Entry 2IXL (X-ray diffraction, 1.60 A resolution); this record covers chains A and B.

[Chain A (and B)]
Protein: Dtdp-4-dehydrorhamnose 3,5-epimerase
Organism: Streptococcus suis
Notes: EC 5.1.3.13; chain B of this document is another copy of the same molecule, construct and numbering; everything in this record applies to it too
UniProtKB: Q8GIQ0 (Q8GIQ0_STRSU); numbering as in UniProt (aligned over 1-197)
Sequence (197 residues; numbered 1 to 197; the number before each row is that of its first residue):
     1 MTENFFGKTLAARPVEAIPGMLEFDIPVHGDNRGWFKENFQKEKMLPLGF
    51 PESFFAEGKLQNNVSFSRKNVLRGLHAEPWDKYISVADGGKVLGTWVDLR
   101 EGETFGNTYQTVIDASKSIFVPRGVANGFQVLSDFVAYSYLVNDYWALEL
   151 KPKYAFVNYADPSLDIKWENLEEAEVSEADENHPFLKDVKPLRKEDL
Not modelled in the structure: 1 (chain B: 1-2)
Ion coordination: Ni2+ site 1: E52 (shared with 1 residue of chain C)
Ligand contacts:
  - 2'-deoxy-thymidine-beta-L-rhamnose (TRH), molecule 1: H29, R33, F36, E38
  - 2'-deoxy-thymidine-beta-L-rhamnose (TRH), molecule 2: Q61, N63, R73, G74, H76, E78, K82, N127, G128, F129, Y140, W146, K151, D180

[Chain A / chain B interface]
Pairs across the interface (71):
  N32(A) with R68(B), hydrogen bond (backbone-side chain); E175(B), hydrogen bond; V176(B)
  R33(A) with F66(B); S67(B); R68(B), hydrogen bond (backbone-backbone); V71(B); R73(B); S177(B)
  G34(A) with F66(B)
  W35(A) with V64(B); S65(B); F66(B), hydrogen bond (backbone-backbone); R73(B)
  F36(A) with N63(B); V64(B); Y140(B)
  K37(A) with N63(B); V64(B), hydrogen bond (backbone-backbone)
  E38(A) with Q61(B), hydrogen bond; N62(B); N63(B)
  N39(A) with N62(B), hydrogen bond (backbone-backbone)
  F40(A) with L60(B); Q61(B); N62(B), hydrogen bond (backbone-backbone)
  Q41(A) with Q61(B); Y145(B)
  K42(A) with G58(B), hydrogen bond (side chain-backbone); L60(B), hydrogen bond (backbone-backbone); Y145(B)
  E43(A) with Y145(B)
  G58(A) with K42(B), hydrogen bond (backbone-side chain)
  L60(A) with F40(B); K42(B), hydrogen bond (backbone-backbone)
  Q61(A) with E38(B); F40(B); Q41(B)
  N62(A) with E38(B); N39(B), hydrogen bond (backbone-backbone); F40(B), hydrogen bond (backbone-backbone)
  N63(A) with F36(B); K37(B); E38(B)
  V64(A) with F36(B); K37(B), hydrogen bond (backbone-backbone); A87(B)
  S65(A) with W35(B)
  F66(A) with R33(B); G34(B); W35(B), hydrogen bond (backbone-backbone); D88(B)
  S67(A) with R33(B)
  R68(A) with N32(B), hydrogen bond (side chain-backbone); R33(B), hydrogen bond (backbone-backbone); G34(B)
  V71(A) with R33(B)
  R73(A) with R33(B); W35(B)
  A87(A) with V64(B); A87(B), hydrophobic; A137(B)
  D88(A) with F66(B)
  A137(A) with A87(B)
  Y140(A) with F36(B)
  Y145(A) with Q41(B); K42(B); E43(B)
  E175(A) with N32(B), hydrogen bond
  V176(A) with N32(B)
  S177(A) with R33(B)
Other interface residues (no listed pair), chain A (36 interface residues in all): G89, L141, W146, D180
Other interface residues (no listed pair), chain B (37 interface residues in all): F55, G89, L141, W146, D180

[In short]
36 residues of chain A and 37 residues of chain B are in contact; the contacts include 19 hydrogen bonds.
Polar contacts include N32(A)-R68(B), N32(A)-E175(B) and E38(A)-Q61(B). Chain A binds
2'-deoxy-thymidine-beta-L-rhamnose.
Chain A and chain B are both Dtdp-4-dehydrorhamnose 3,5-epimerase (Streptococcus suis); the structure, RmlC S.
suis with dTDP-rhamnose, was determined by X-ray diffraction (same publication as 2IXC, 2IXH, 2IXK, 2IXI and
2IXJ).
